9BE5 - chains E and I of the 10 polymer chains in the assembly; structure by electron microscopy, 3.30 A resolution.

# Chain E
Name: Histone H3.2
Source organism: Homo sapiens
UniProtKB: Q71DI3 (H32_HUMAN); residues 38-135 here correspond to UniProt positions 39-136 (UniProt number = residue number + 1)
Sequence (98 residues; row label = number of the first residue in the row):
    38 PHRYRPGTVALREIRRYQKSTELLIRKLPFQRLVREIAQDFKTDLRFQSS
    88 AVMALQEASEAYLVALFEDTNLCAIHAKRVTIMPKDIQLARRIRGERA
Unresolved in the structure: 38
Construct notes: conflict Ala102 (Gly103 in Q71DI3)
UniProt features mapped onto this chain:
  - modified residue: Tyr41 (Phosphotyrosine), Lys56 (N6,N6,N6-trimethyllysine), Ser57 (Phosphoserine), Lys64 (N6-(2-hydroxyisobutyryl)lysine), Lys79 (N6,N6,N6-trimethyllysine), Thr80 (Phosphothreonine), Ser86 (Phosphoserine), Thr107 (Phosphothreonine), Lys115 (N6-acetyllysine), Lys122 (N6-(2-hydroxyisobutyryl)lysine)
  - lipidation: Cys110 (S-palmitoyl cysteine)

# Chain I
Molecule: 145-nt DNA strand
Sequence (145 nucleotides; row label = number of the first residue in the row; numbers below 1 keep their minus sign (DA-72 is residue -72)):
   -72 ATCAGAATCCCGGTGCCGAGGCCGCTCAATTGGTCGTAGACAGCTCTAGC
   -22 ACCGCTTAAACGCACGTACGCGCTGTCCCCCGCGTTTTAACCGCCAAGGG
    28 GATTACTCCCTAGTCTCCAGGCACGTGTCAGATATATACATCGAT

# Interface between chain E and chain I
Contacting residue pairs - 26 pairs, chain E then chain I:
  His39(E) - DG-68(I)  sugar contact
  His39(E) - DA-67(I)  phosphate contact
  Arg40(E) - DG9(I)  hydrogen bond to the base
  Arg40(E) - DC10(I)  sugar contact
  Tyr41(E) - DA-66(I)  sugar contact
  Tyr41(E) - DG9(I)  sugar contact
  Tyr41(E) - DC10(I)  hydrogen bond to the phosphate
  Pro43(E) - DG9(I)  sugar contact
  Gly44(E) - DC8(I)  phosphate contact
  Gly44(E) - DG9(I)  phosphate contact
  Thr45(E) - DG9(I)  phosphate contact
  Val46(E) - DG9(I)  hydrogen bond to the phosphate
  Val46(E) - DC10(I)  phosphate contact
  Ala47(E) - DG9(I)  hydrogen bond to the phosphate
  Arg49(E) - DA-66(I)  hydrogen bond to the phosphate
  Arg49(E) - DT-65(I)  salt bridge to the phosphate
  Lys56(E) - DC-64(I)  salt bridge to the phosphate
  Arg63(E) - DA17(I)  phosphate contact
  Arg63(E) - DC18(I)  phosphate contact
  Lys64(E) - DC18(I)  hydrogen bond to the phosphate
  Leu65(E) - DA17(I)  phosphate contact
  Leu65(E) - DC18(I)  hydrogen bond to the phosphate
  Pro66(E) - DA17(I)  sugar contact
  Arg69(E) - DA17(I)  salt bridge to the phosphate
  Arg83(E) - DG26(I)  hydrogen bond to the sugar
  Arg83(E) - DG27(I)  sugar contact
Interface residues without a listed pair, chain E (18 interface residues in all): Arg42, Asp81

# Overview
18 residues of chain E face 12 of chain I across their interface; the contacts include 8 hydrogen bonds and 3
salt bridges. Polar contacts include Arg40(E)-DG9(I), Arg83(E)-DG26(I) and Tyr41(E)-DC10(I).
Here chain E is Histone H3.2 (Homo sapiens) and chain I is a 145-nt DNA strand. Entry 9BE5 (Cryo-EM structure
of Human Nucleosome collected by EPU on Glacios at 3.3 Angstrom resolution) was determined by electron
microscopy.
